PDB entry 8TFW | X-ray diffraction, 1.93 A resolution | chains A and B

[Chain A (and B)]
Molecule: Fluorophosphonate-binding serine hydrolase E
Source organism: Staphylococcus aureus subsp. aureus USA300
Notes: EC 3.-.-.-; chain B of this document is another copy of the same molecule, construct and numbering; everything in this record applies to it too
Reference sequence: Q2FDS6 (Y2518_STAA3); residue numbers follow UniProt; this construct covers 1-276
Chain sequence (279 residues; each row starts with the number of its first residue; numbers below 1 keep their minus sign (Gly-2 is residue -2)):
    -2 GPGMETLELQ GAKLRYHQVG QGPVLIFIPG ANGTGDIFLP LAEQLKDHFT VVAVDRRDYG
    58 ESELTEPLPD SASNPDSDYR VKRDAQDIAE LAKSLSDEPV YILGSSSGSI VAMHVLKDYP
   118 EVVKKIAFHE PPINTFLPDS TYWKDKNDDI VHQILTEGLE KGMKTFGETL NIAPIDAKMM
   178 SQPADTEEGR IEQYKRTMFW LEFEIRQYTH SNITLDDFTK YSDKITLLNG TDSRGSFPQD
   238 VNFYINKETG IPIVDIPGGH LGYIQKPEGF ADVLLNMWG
Not modelled in the structure: -2 to -1
Differences from the reference sequence: expression tag (-2 to 0)
Covalently attached groups: [5-(trifluoromethyl)thiophen-2-yl]boronic acid (ZKR) linked to Ser103, His257
Ion coordination: Mg2+: Gln83 (shared with Asp146(B) of chain B)
Residues lining bound ligands: ZKR ([5-(trifluoromethyl)thiophen-2-yl]boronic acid): Phe163, Leu167, Ile169, Met177, Trp197, Ile202, Thr206, Phe234, Pro235

[Interface between chain A and chain B]
Pairs across the interface - 280 pairs, chain A then chain B:
  Leu22(A) with Trp275(B), hydrophobic
  Phe24(A) with Leu271(B), hydrophobic
  Ala28(A) with Trp197(B)
  Asn29(A) with Arg193(B)
  Ile34(A) with Tyr260(B), hydrophobic; Ile261(B)
  Phe35(A) with Tyr260(B), hydrophobic
  Pro37(A) with Ile261(B), hydrophobic; Pro264(B)
  Leu38(A) with Tyr260(B), hydrophobic; Pro264(B); Phe267(B), hydrophobic; Ala268(B)
  Gln41(A) with Glu265(B); Ala268(B)
  Leu42(A) with Ala268(B), hydrophobic; Leu271(B), hydrophobic; Leu272(B), hydrophobic
  His45(A) with Leu272(B)
  Phe46(A) with Trp275(B)
  Arg53(A) with Glu201(B), salt bridge; Tyr205(B)
  Asp55(A) with Phe196(B)
  Tyr56(A) with Arg193(B); Phe196(B); Trp197(B); Glu201(B), hydrogen bond
  Leu65(A) with Phe196(B), hydrophobic
  Ala69(A) with Phe200(B); Gln204(B), hydrogen bond (backbone-side chain)
  Ser70(A) with Glu199(B); Phe200(B); Arg203(B); Gln204(B)
  Asn71(A) with Gln204(B), hydrogen bond (backbone-side chain)
  Pro72(A) with Arg203(B); Gln204(B)
  Ser74(A) with Gln204(B)
  Arg77(A) with Phe196(B); Phe200(B), hydrogen bond (side chain-backbone); Glu201(B), salt bridge; Tyr205(B), hydrogen bond
  Val78(A) with Tyr205(B)
  Asp81(A) with Tyr205(B), hydrogen bond
  Tyr98(A) with Trp275(B), hydrophobic
  Ile99(A) with Trp275(B)
  Leu100(A) with Leu225(B), hydrophobic; Leu271(B), hydrophobic
  Ser102(A) with His257(B); Tyr260(B)
  Ser103(A) with His257(B), hydrogen bond
  Ser104(A) with Trp197(B); Glu201(B), hydrogen bond; Tyr205(B)
  Ile107(A) with Tyr205(B); Thr206(B); Ser208(B)
  Val108(A) with Tyr205(B), hydrophobic
  Met110(A) with Ile210(B), hydrophobic; Phe215(B), hydrophobic
  His111(A) with Ser208(B), hydrogen bond; Asn209(B); Ile210(B)
  Leu113(A) with Tyr218(B), hydrophobic; Ile222(B), hydrophobic
  Lys114(A) with Asn209(B), hydrogen bond (side chain-backbone); Asp214(B), salt bridge
  Pro117(A) with Tyr218(B)
  Val120(A) with Lys221(B), hydrogen bond (backbone-side chain)
  Lys121(A) with Lys221(B)
  Lys122(A) with Asp220(B), hydrogen bond (side chain-backbone); Lys221(B); Trp275(B)
  Ile123(A) with Lys221(B), hydrogen bond (backbone-backbone); Ile222(B); Thr223(B), hydrogen bond (backbone-backbone); Trp275(B)
  Ala124(A) with Thr223(B); Trp275(B), hydrophobic
  Phe125(A) with Phe215(B), hydrophobic; Ile222(B), hydrophobic; Thr223(B), hydrogen bond (backbone-backbone); Leu224(B); Leu225(B), hydrogen bond (backbone-backbone)
  His126(A) with Leu225(B); Ile253(B); Gly256(B); His257(B); Phe267(B)
  Glu127(A) with Leu225(B), hydrogen bond (backbone-backbone); Asn226(B); Gly227(B), hydrogen bond (side chain-backbone); Ser230(B), hydrogen bond; Pro235(B); Gln236(B), hydrogen bond; Asn239(B); His257(B), salt bridge
  Pro128(A) with Pro235(B); Val238(B); Asn239(B)
  Pro129(A) with Thr206(B); Phe234(B)
  Ile130(A) with Thr206(B); Ser208(B); Ile210(B), hydrophobic; Val238(B)
  Asn131(A) with Thr206(B), hydrogen bond (backbone-backbone); His207(B), hydrogen bond
  Thr132(A) with Thr206(B), hydrogen bond (side chain-backbone); His207(B); Ser208(B), hydrogen bond (side chain-backbone)
  Phe133(A) with Ile210(B); Phe215(B), hydrophobic; Tyr241(B); Ile242(B), hydrophobic
  Leu134(A) with Phe234(B), hydrophobic; Tyr241(B), hydrophobic
  Pro135(A) with Tyr241(B)
  Ser137(A) with His207(B), hydrogen bond
  Trp140(A) with Thr166(B); Leu167(B), hydrophobic; Phe234(B), hydrophobic
  Lys141(A) with His207(B)
  Asn144(A) with Phe163(B); Thr206(B), hydrogen bond
  Asp145(A) with Arg203(B)
  Ile147(A) with Gly159(B); Thr162(B); Phe163(B), hydrophobic
  Val148(A) with Leu198(B); Ile202(B), hydrophobic; Arg203(B)
  Ile151(A) with Gly155(B); Leu156(B), hydrophobic; Gly159(B); Met160(B), hydrophobic; Leu198(B), hydrophobic
  Leu152(A) with Met195(B), hydrophobic
  Gly155(A) with Gln150(B); Ile151(B)
  Lys158(A) with Glu154(B), salt bridge
  Gly159(A) with Ile147(B); Gln150(B); Ile151(B)
  Phe163(A) with Asn144(B); Ile147(B), hydrophobic
  Thr166(A) with Trp140(B); Lys143(B)
  Lys192(A) with Glu199(B)
  Arg193(A) with Ala28(B); Asn29(B); Tyr56(B)
  Met195(A) with Leu152(B), hydrophobic; Tyr191(B)
  Phe196(A) with Asp55(B); Tyr56(B); Leu65(B), hydrophobic; Arg77(B)
  Trp197(A) with Ala28(B); Tyr56(B); Ser104(B)
  Leu198(A) with Val148(B); Ile151(B), hydrophobic
  Glu199(A) with Tyr191(B); Lys192(B)
  Phe200(A) with Leu65(B), hydrophobic; Ala69(B); Ser70(B); Arg77(B), hydrogen bond (backbone-side chain); Lys192(B)
  Glu201(A) with Arg53(B), salt bridge; Tyr56(B), hydrogen bond; Arg77(B), salt bridge; Ser104(B), hydrogen bond
  Ile202(A) with Val148(B), hydrophobic
  Arg203(A) with Pro72(B); Asp145(B); Val148(B)
  Gln204(A) with Ala69(B), hydrogen bond (side chain-backbone); Ser70(B); Asn71(B), hydrogen bond (side chain-backbone); Pro72(B); Ser74(B)
  Tyr205(A) with Arg53(B); Arg77(B), hydrogen bond; Val78(B); Asp81(B), hydrogen bond; Ile107(B); Val108(B), hydrophobic
  Thr206(A) with Ile107(B); Pro129(B); Ile130(B); Asn131(B), hydrogen bond (backbone-backbone); Thr132(B), hydrogen bond (backbone-side chain); Asn144(B), hydrogen bond
  His207(A) with Asn131(B), hydrogen bond; Thr132(B); Ser137(B); Lys141(B)
  Ser208(A) with Ile107(B); His111(B), hydrogen bond; Ile130(B); Thr132(B), hydrogen bond (backbone-side chain)
  Asn209(A) with His111(B); Lys114(B), hydrogen bond (backbone-side chain)
  Ile210(A) with Met110(B), hydrophobic; His111(B); Ile130(B), hydrophobic; Phe133(B)
  Asp214(A) with Lys114(B), salt bridge
  Phe215(A) with Met110(B), hydrophobic; Phe125(B), hydrophobic; Phe133(B), hydrophobic
  Tyr218(A) with Leu113(B), hydrophobic; Pro117(B)
  Asp220(A) with Lys122(B), hydrogen bond (backbone-side chain)
  Lys221(A) with Val120(B), hydrogen bond (side chain-backbone); Lys121(B); Lys122(B); Ile123(B), hydrogen bond (backbone-backbone)
  Ile222(A) with Leu113(B), hydrophobic; Ile123(B); Phe125(B), hydrophobic
  Thr223(A) with Ile123(B), hydrogen bond (backbone-backbone); Ala124(B); Phe125(B), hydrogen bond (backbone-backbone)
  Leu224(A) with Phe125(B)
  Leu225(A) with Leu100(B), hydrophobic; Ala124(B), hydrophobic; Phe125(B), hydrogen bond (backbone-backbone); His126(B); Glu127(B), hydrogen bond (backbone-backbone)
  Asn226(A) with Glu127(B)
  Gly227(A) with Glu127(B), hydrogen bond (backbone-side chain)
  Ser230(A) with Glu127(B), hydrogen bond
  Phe234(A) with Pro129(B); Leu134(B), hydrophobic; Trp140(B)
  Pro235(A) with Glu127(B); Pro128(B)
  Gln236(A) with Glu127(B), hydrogen bond
  Val238(A) with Pro128(B); Ile130(B); Phe133(B), hydrophobic
  Asn239(A) with Phe125(B); Glu127(B); Pro128(B)
  Tyr241(A) with Phe133(B); Leu134(B), hydrophobic; Pro135(B), hydrophobic
  Ile242(A) with Phe133(B), hydrophobic
  Ile253(A) with His126(B)
  Gly256(A) with His126(B)
  His257(A) with Ser102(B); Ser103(B), hydrogen bond; His126(B); Glu127(B), salt bridge
  Tyr260(A) with Ile34(B), hydrophobic; Phe35(B), hydrophobic; Leu38(B); Ser102(B)
  Ile261(A) with Ile34(B)
  Pro264(A) with Pro37(B); Leu38(B)
  Glu265(A) with Gln41(B)
  Phe267(A) with Leu38(B), hydrophobic; His126(B)
  Ala268(A) with Leu38(B), hydrophobic; Gln41(B); Leu42(B), hydrophobic
  Leu271(A) with Phe24(B), hydrophobic; Leu100(B), hydrophobic
  Leu272(A) with Leu42(B), hydrophobic; His45(B)
  Trp275(A) with Phe46(B); Tyr98(B), hydrophobic; Ile99(B); Lys122(B); Ile123(B); Ala124(B), hydrophobic
Other interface residues (no listed pair), chain A (131 interface residues in all): Gly27, Lys143, Gln150, Glu154, Leu156, Met160, Thr162, Leu167, Met177, Tyr191, Thr211, Leu212, Leu258, Met274, Gly276
Other interface residues (no listed pair), chain B (131 interface residues in all): Leu22, Gly27, Lys158, Met177, Ile188, Leu212, Leu258, Met274, Gly276

[Summary]
Chain A and chain B each contribute 131 residues to their interface, with 51 hydrogen bonds and 9 salt
bridges. Among the polar pairs are Arg53(A)-Glu201(B), Arg77(A)-Glu201(B) and Lys114(A)-Asp214(B). Compound
ZKR is covalently linked to Ser103(A) and His257(A).
Both chains are Fluorophosphonate-binding serine hydrolase E (Staphylococcus aureus subsp. aureus USA300).
Entry 8TFW (FphE, Staphylococcus aureus fluorophosphonate-binding serine hydrolases E, boronic acid-based
compound N34 bound) was determined by X-ray diffraction, deposited together with 8UWM, 8UIX, 8UGM and 8TAV.
